PDB entry 8DBP | electron microscopy, 3.60 A resolution | chains A and F of the 22 polymer chains in the assembly

== Chain A ==
Protein: ATP synthase subunit alpha
Organism: Escherichia coli
Notes: EC 7.1.2.2
Reference sequence: A0A7U9G3U3 (A0A7U9G3U3_ECOLX); numbering as in UniProt (aligned over 1-513)
Sequence (513 residues; numbered 1 to 513; the number before each row is that of its first residue):
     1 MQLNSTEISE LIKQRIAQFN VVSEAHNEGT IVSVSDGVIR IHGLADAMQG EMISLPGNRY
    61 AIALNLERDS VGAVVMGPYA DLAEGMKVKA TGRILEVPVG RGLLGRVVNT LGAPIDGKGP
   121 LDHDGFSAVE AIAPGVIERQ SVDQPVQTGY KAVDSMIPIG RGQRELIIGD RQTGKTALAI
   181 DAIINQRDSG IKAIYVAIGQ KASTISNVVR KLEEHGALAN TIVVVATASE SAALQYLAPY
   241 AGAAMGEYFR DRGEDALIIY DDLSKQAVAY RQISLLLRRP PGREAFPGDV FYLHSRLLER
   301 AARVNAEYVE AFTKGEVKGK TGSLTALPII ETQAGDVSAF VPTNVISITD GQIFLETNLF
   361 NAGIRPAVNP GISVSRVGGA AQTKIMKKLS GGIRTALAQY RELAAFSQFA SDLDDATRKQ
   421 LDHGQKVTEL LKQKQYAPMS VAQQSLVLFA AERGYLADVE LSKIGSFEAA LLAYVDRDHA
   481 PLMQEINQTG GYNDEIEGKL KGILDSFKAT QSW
Unresolved in the structure: 1
Construct notes: conflict Ala47 (Cys in A0A7U9G3U3), Ala90 (Cys in A0A7U9G3U3), Ala193 (Cys in A0A7U9G3U3), Ala243 (Cys in A0A7U9G3U3)
Ion coordination: Mg2+: Thr176 (together with ATP)
Small-molecule neighbours: ATP: Tyr150, Asp170, Arg171, Gln172, Thr173, Gly174, Lys175, Thr176, Ala177, Asp261, Glu331, Phe360, Arg365, Pro366, Gln433, Lys434, Gln435

== Chain F ==
Protein: ATP synthase subunit beta
Organism: Escherichia coli
Notes: EC 7.1.2.2
Reference sequence: A0A192CEZ8 (A0A192CEZ8_ECOLX); residues 0-459 here correspond to UniProt positions 1-460 (UniProt number = residue number + 1)
Sequence (471 residues; each row starts with the number of its first residue; numbers below 1 keep their minus sign (Met-11 is residue -11)):
   -11 MRGSHHHHHH GMATGKIVQV IGAVVDVEFP QDAVPRVYDA LEVQNGNERL VLEVQQQLGG
    49 GIVRTIAMGS SDGLRRGLDV KDLEHPIEVP VGKATLGRIM NVLGEPVDMK GEIGEEERWA
   109 IHRAAPSYEE LSNSQELLET GIKVIDLMAP FAKGGKVGLF GGAGVGKTVN MMELIRNIAI
   169 EHSGYSVFAG VGERTREGND FYHEMTDSNV IDKVSLVYGQ MNEPPGNRLR VALTGLTMAE
   229 KFRDEGRDVL LFVDNIYRYT LAGTEVSALL GRMPSAVGYQ PTLAEEMGVL QERITSTKTG
   289 SITSVQAVYV PADDLTDPSP ATTFAHLDAT VVLSRQIASL GIYPAVDPLD STSRQLDPLV
   349 VGQEHYDTAR GVQSILQRYQ ELKDIIAILG MDELSEEDKL VVARARKIQR FLSQPFFVAE
   409 VFTGSPGKYV SLKDTIRGFK GIMEGEYDHL PEQAFYMVGS IEEAVEKAKK L
Unresolved in the structure: -11 to -1
Construct notes: initiating methionine (-11); expression tag (-10 to -1); conflict Ala137 (Cys138 in A0A192CEZ8)
Ion coordination: Mg2+: Thr156 (together with ADP)
Small-molecule neighbours:
  - ADP (adenosine-5'-diphosphate): Gly150, Ala151, Gly152, Val153, Gly154, Lys155, Thr156, Val157, Arg182, Glu185, Tyr331, Phe404, Ala407, Phe410, Thr411
  - ATP: Arg342, Tyr354, Arg358

== How chain A and chain F interact ==
Pairs across the interface (62; chain A residue first):
  Val32(A) - Gly47(F)
  Ser33(A) - Gln45(F)  hydrogen bond (side chain-backbone)
  Ser33(A) - Leu46(F)
  Val34(A) - Gln44(F)
  Val34(A) - Gln45(F)  hydrogen bond (backbone-backbone)
  Ser35(A) - Gln44(F)
  Asp36(A) - Arg260(F)  salt bridge
  Tyr79(A) - Tyr26(F)
  Ala83(A) - Gln45(F)
  Glu84(A) - Val22(F)
  Glu84(A) - Gln45(F)  hydrogen bond (backbone-side chain)
  Glu84(A) - Gly47(F)
  Glu84(A) - Gly48(F)
  Glu84(A) - Gly49(F)  hydrogen bond (side chain-backbone)
  Ile115(A) - Tyr116(F)
  Arg171(A) - Phe312(F)
  Gln172(A) - Thr340(F)
  Gln172(A) - Arg342(F)
  Lys201(A) - Glu280(F)
  Lys201(A) - Ala313(F)
  Lys201(A) - His314(F)  hydrogen bond (side chain-backbone)
  Lys201(A) - Leu315(F)
  Lys201(A) - Asp316(F)  salt bridge
  Ala202(A) - Leu119(F)
  Ala202(A) - Glu280(F)
  Ser203(A) - Leu119(F)
  Ser206(A) - Tyr116(F)
  Ser206(A) - Asn121(F)  hydrogen bond
  Asn207(A) - Asn121(F)
  Arg210(A) - Asn121(F)  hydrogen bond
  Ala228(A) - Glu273(F)
  Ala228(A) - Gly276(F)
  Ala228(A) - His314(F)
  Ser229(A) - Glu280(F)
  Glu230(A) - Glu273(F)
  Arg271(A) - Ala264(F)
  Gln272(A) - Pro269(F)
  Gln272(A) - Thr270(F)
  Gln272(A) - Glu273(F)
  Leu275(A) - Pro262(F)
  Arg278(A) - Gly259(F)  hydrogen bond (side chain-backbone)
  Arg278(A) - Met261(F)
  Arg279(A) - Met261(F)
  Ala285(A) - Ala264(F)
  Gln333(A) - Thr304(F)
  Gln333(A) - Ala309(F)
  Asn358(A) - Gln365(F)  hydrogen bond
  Asn361(A) - Leu337(F)  hydrogen bond (side chain-backbone)
  Asn361(A) - Gln361(F)  hydrogen bond
  Asn361(A) - Ser362(F)
  Asn361(A) - Gln365(F)
  Ala362(A) - Ser362(F)  hydrogen bond (backbone-side chain)
  Gly363(A) - Arg358(F)  hydrogen bond (backbone-side chain)
  Arg365(A) - Tyr354(F)
  Arg365(A) - Arg358(F)
  Arg365(A) - Gln361(F)
  Gln408(A) - Ser383(F)  hydrogen bond (backbone-side chain)
  Gln408(A) - Glu385(F)
  Gln408(A) - Asp386(F)
  Phe409(A) - Glu381(F)
  Phe409(A) - Ser383(F)
  Ala410(A) - Ser383(F)  hydrogen bond (backbone-side chain)
Also at the interface, not in a pair above, chain A (50 interface residues in all): Ala80, Asp81, Leu82, Val107, Asp116, Gly117, Ile205, Val209, Thr227, Gln235, Val268, Leu276, Pro281, Glu284, Ala334
Also at the interface, not in a pair above, chain F (47 interface residues in all): Gln19, Arg24, Val25, Glu117, Ser263, Ala272, Asp338

== Overview ==
Chain A and chain F form an interface of 50 and 47 residues respectively; the contacts include 15 hydrogen
bonds and 2 salt bridges. Polar contacts include Asp36(A)-Arg260(F), Lys201(A)-Asp316(F) and
Ser33(A)-Gln45(F). ATP is bound between chain A and chain F. Ligands of chain F: ADP.
Here chain A is ATP synthase subunit alpha and chain F is ATP synthase subunit beta, both from Escherichia
coli. Entry 8DBP (E. coli ATP synthase imaged in 10mM MgATP State1 "half-up) was determined by electron
microscopy together with 8DBQ, 8DBR, 8DBS, 8DBT, 8DBU, 8DBV and 8DBW from the same study.
